Entry 6SK8 (X-ray diffraction, 1.87 A resolution); this record covers chains A and C.

== Chain A ==
Name: Glycylpeptide N-tetradecanoyltransferase 1
Organism: Homo sapiens
Notes: EC 2.3.1.97; engineered mutation(s): V494stop
UniProt: P30419 (NMT1_HUMAN), isoform P30419-2; residues 99-493 here correspond to UniProt positions 19-413 (UniProt number = residue number - 80)
Chain sequence (399 residues; row label = number of the first residue in the row):
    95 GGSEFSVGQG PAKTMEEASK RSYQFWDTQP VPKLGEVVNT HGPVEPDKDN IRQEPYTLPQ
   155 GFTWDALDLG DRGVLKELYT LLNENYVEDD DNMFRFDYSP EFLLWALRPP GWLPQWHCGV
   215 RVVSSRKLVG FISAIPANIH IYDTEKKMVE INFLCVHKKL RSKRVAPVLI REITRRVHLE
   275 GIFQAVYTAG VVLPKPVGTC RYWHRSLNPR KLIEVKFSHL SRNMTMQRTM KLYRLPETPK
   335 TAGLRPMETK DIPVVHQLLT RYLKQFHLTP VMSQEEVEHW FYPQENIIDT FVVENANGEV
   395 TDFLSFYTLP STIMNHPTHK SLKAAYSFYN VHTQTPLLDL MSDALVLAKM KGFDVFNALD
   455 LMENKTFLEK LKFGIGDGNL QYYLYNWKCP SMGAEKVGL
Not modelled in the structure: 95-101
Differences from the reference sequence: expression tag (95-98)
Small-molecule neighbours: tetradecanoyl-coa (MYA): Arg-115, Ser-116, Tyr-117, Gln-118, Phe-119, Trp-120, Asn-179, Tyr-180, Val-181, Val-243, Ile-245, Asn-246, Phe-247, Leu-248, Cys-249, Val-250, Leu-254, Arg-255, Ser-256, Lys-257, Arg-258, Val-259, Ala-260, Pro-261, Ile-264, Ile-267, Thr-268, Val-271, His-272, Ile-276, Phe-277, Gln-278, Ala-279, Tyr-281, Thr-282, Ala-283, Val-285, Leu-287, Tyr-479
From the paper describing this entry:
  - mutagenesis - K107E/K252E: increased catalytic activity
  - mutagenesis - Y180F/N246A: unchanged catalytic activity
  - mutagenesis - Y180A, V181L, Y192A: decreased catalytic activity
  - mutagenesis - Y180P: abolished catalytic activity
  - specificity-determining residues: Tyr-180, Asn-246 (proposed by the authors, not directly observed)

== Chain C ==
Name: Apoptosis-inducing factor 3
Notes: engineered mutation(s): G3D, P8R
Chain sequence (8 residues; each row starts with the number of its first residue):
     2 GDCFSKPR
Not modelled in the structure: 2

== How chain A and chain C interact ==
Residue-residue contacts - 35 pairs, chain A then chain C:
  Val-181(A) with Cys-4(C), hydrophobic; Phe-5(C)
  Glu-182(A) with Phe-5(C)
  Asp-183(A) with Phe-5(C)
  Met-187(A) with Lys-7(C)
  Phe-188(A) with Phe-5(C), hydrophobic
  Phe-190(A) with Asp-3(C); Cys-4(C); Phe-5(C), hydrophobic
  Gly-284(A) with Cys-4(C)
  Tyr-296(A) with Asp-3(C), hydrogen bond; Cys-4(C), hydrogen bond (side chain-backbone); Ser-6(C)
  His-298(A) with Ser-6(C), hydrogen bond; Lys-7(C), hydrogen bond (side chain-backbone); Pro-8(C)
  Lys-310(A) with Lys-7(C), hydrogen bond (backbone-side chain)
  Phe-311(A) with Ser-6(C); Lys-7(C); Pro-8(C)
  Ser-312(A) with Pro-8(C)
  His-313(A) with Arg-9(C), hydrogen bond (side chain-backbone)
  Tyr-401(A) with Asp-3(C), hydrogen bond
  Ser-405(A) with Phe-5(C)
  Tyr-420(A) with Asp-3(C)
  Ile-469(A) with Pro-8(C); Arg-9(C), hydrogen bond (backbone-backbone)
  Gly-470(A) with Ser-6(C); Lys-7(C); Arg-9(C)
  Asp-471(A) with Ser-6(C), hydrogen bond (backbone-side chain); Lys-7(C), hydrogen bond (backbone-backbone)
  Gly-472(A) with Phe-5(C); Ser-6(C), hydrogen bond (backbone-side chain)
  Asn-473(A) with Cys-4(C), hydrogen bond (backbone-side chain)
Interface residues without a listed pair, chain A (24 interface residues in all): Asp-185, Leu-403, Leu-474

== Summary ==
24 residues of chain A and 7 residues of chain C are in contact, with 12 hydrogen bonds. Polar pairs include
Tyr-296(A)/Asp-3(C), Tyr-296(A)/Cys-4(C) and His-298(A)/Ser-6(C). Bound to chain A: tetradecanoyl-coa. The
paper reports that Y180A, V181L and Y192A of chain A reduce catalytic activity; specificity determinants
Tyr-180(A) and Asn-246(A); 6 substitutions were tested in all.
Chain A is Glycylpeptide N-tetradecanoyltransferase 1 (Homo sapiens) and chain C is Apoptosis-inducing factor
3; the structure, DeltaC3 C-terminal truncation of HsNMT1 in complex with MyrCoA and GDCFSKPR substrates, was
determined by X-ray diffraction together with 6QRM, 6SJZ, 6SK2, 6SK3 and 6SKJ from the same study.
